2WVW - chains A and S of the 24 polymer chains in the assembly; structure by electron microscopy, 9.00 A resolution (very low resolution: no residue pairs are listed; an interface is given only as per-side residue counts).

# Chain A
Molecule: Ribulose bisphosphate carboxylase large chain
Organism: Synechococcus elongatus
Notes: EC 4.1.1.39
Reference sequence: P00880 (RBL_SYNP6); residues 4-475 here correspond to UniProt positions 1-472 (UniProt number = residue number - 3)
Sequence (472 residues; numbered 4 to 475; the number before each row is that of its first residue):
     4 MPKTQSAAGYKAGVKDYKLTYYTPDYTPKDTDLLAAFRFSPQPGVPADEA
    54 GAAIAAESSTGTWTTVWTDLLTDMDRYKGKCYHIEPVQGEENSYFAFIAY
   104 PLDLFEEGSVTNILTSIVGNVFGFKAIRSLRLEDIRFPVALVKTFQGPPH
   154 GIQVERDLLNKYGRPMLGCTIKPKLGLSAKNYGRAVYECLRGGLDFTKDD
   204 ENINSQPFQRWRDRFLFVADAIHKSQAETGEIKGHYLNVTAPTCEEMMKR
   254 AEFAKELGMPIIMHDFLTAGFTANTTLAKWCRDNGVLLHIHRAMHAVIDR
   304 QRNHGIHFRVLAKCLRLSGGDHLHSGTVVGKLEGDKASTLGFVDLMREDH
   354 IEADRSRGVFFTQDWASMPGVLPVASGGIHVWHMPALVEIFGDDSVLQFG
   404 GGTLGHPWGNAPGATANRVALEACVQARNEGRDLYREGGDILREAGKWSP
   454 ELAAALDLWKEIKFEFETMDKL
Unresolved in the structure: 4-8
Swiss-Prot annotation at these positions:
  - motif: Glu464 to Glu470 (Interacts with RbcX2)
  - active site (Proton acceptor): Lys175, His294
  - binding site (substrate): Asn123, Thr173, Lys177, Arg295, His327, Ser379
  - binding site (Mg(2+)): Lys201, Asp203, Glu204
  - site: Lys334 (Transition state stabilizer)
  - modified residue: Lys201 (N6-carboxylysine)

# Chain S
Molecule: Rbcx protein
Organism: Anabaena SP. ca
Reference sequence: Q44212 (Q44212_9NOST); residue numbers follow UniProt; this construct covers 1-135
Sequence (155 residues; numbered -19 to 135; the number before each row is that of its first residue; numbers below 1 keep their minus sign (Met-19 is residue -19)):
   -19 MGSSHHHHHHSSGLVPRGSHMNLKQIAKDTAKTLQSYLTYQALRTVLAQL
    31 GETNPPLALWLHNFSAGKVQDGEKYIEELFLEKPDLALRIMTVREHIAEE
    81 IAEFLPEMVVTGIQQANMEKRRQHLERMTQVSLSHPSPESEQQQFSDPDW
   131 DNLAS
Unresolved in the structure: -19 to 0, 106-135
Swiss-Prot annotation at these positions:
  - mutagenesis: Tyr17 to Tyr20 (No longer prevents RbcL-GroEL association), Gln29 (Q29A: No longer prevents RbcL-GroEL association)

# Interface between chain A and chain S
At this resolution (9 A) residue pairs are not listed: 15 residues of chain A and 15 of chain S lie at the interface.

# Overview
Chain A and chain S each contribute 15 residues to their interface. Curated annotation (UniProt) lists
active-site residues Lys175(A) and His294(A), 6 substrate-binding residues and 3 Mg2+-binding residues on
chain A; 5 mutagenesis sites on chain S.
Here chain A is Ribulose bisphosphate carboxylase large chain (Synechococcus elongatus) and chain S is Rbcx
protein (Anabaena SP. ca). Entry 2WVW (Cryo-EM structure of the RbcL-RbcX complex) was determined by electron
microscopy together with 3HYB from the same study.
